7T9P - chains A and C of the 4 polymer chains in the assembly; structure by electron microscopy, 2.00 A resolution.

[Chain A]
Name: viral protein 1
Organism: enterovirus D68
Reference sequence: A0A097BW12 (A0A097BW12_HED68); residues 1-296 here correspond to UniProt positions 565-860 (UniProt number = residue number + 564)
Chain sequence (296 residues; each row starts with the number of its first residue):
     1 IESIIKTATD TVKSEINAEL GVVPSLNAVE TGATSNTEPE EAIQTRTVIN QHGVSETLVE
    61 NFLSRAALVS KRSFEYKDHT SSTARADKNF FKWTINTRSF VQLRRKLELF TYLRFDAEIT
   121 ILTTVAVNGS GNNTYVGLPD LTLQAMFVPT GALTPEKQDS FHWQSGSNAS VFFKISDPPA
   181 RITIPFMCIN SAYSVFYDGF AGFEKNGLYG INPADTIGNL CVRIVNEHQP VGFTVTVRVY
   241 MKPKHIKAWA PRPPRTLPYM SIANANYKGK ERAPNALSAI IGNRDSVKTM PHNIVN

[Chain C]
Name: viral protein 3
Organism: enterovirus D68
Reference sequence: A0A097BW12 (A0A097BW12_9ENTO); residues 1-247 here correspond to UniProt positions 318-564 (UniProt number = residue number + 317)
Chain sequence (247 residues; row label = number of the first residue in the row):
     1 GVPTYLLPGS GQFLTTDDHS SAPALPCFNP TPEMHIPGQV RNMLEVVQVE SMMEINNTES
    61 AVGMERLKVD ISALTDVDQL LFNIPLDIQL DGPLRNTLVG NISRYYTHWS GSLEMTFMFC
   121 GSFMAAGKLI LCYTPPGGSC PTTRETAMLG THIVWDFGLQ SSVTLIIPWI SGSHYRMFNN
   181 DAKSTNANVG YVTCFMQTNL IVPSESSDTC SLIGFIAAKD DFSLRLMRDS PDIGQLDHLH
   241 AAEAAYQ

[How chain A and chain C interact]
Pairs across the interface (211; chain A residue first):
  Glu2(A) - Arg41(C)  salt bridge
  Ala8(A) - Asp220(C)
  Ala8(A) - Asp221(C)
  Thr9(A) - Asp220(C)  hydrogen bond
  Thr9(A) - Asp221(C)  hydrogen bond (side chain-backbone)
  Ser25(A) - Ile153(C)
  Ser25(A) - Val163(C)
  Ser25(A) - Thr164(C)  hydrogen bond (backbone-backbone)
  Leu26(A) - Gln160(C)
  Leu26(A) - Ser162(C)
  Asn27(A) - Gln160(C)
  Asn27(A) - Ser161(C)
  Asn27(A) - Ser162(C)  hydrogen bond (backbone-backbone)
  Asn27(A) - Thr164(C)  hydrogen bond
  Val29(A) - Glu50(C)
  Val29(A) - Thr116(C)
  Val29(A) - Met118(C)  hydrophobic
  Val29(A) - Ser162(C)  hydrogen bond (backbone-side chain)
  Val29(A) - Phe215(C)  hydrophobic
  Glu30(A) - Met118(C)
  Glu30(A) - Ser161(C)  hydrogen bond
  Thr34(A) - Gln48(C)
  Thr34(A) - Val49(C)
  Thr34(A) - Glu50(C)  hydrogen bond (side chain-backbone)
  Thr34(A) - Glu114(C)
  Ser35(A) - Glu50(C)  hydrogen bond (backbone-side chain)
  Ser35(A) - Glu114(C)
  Ser35(A) - Thr116(C)
  Ser35(A) - Thr164(C)  hydrogen bond
  Ser35(A) - Lys219(C)
  Thr37(A) - Thr164(C)
  Thr37(A) - Ile166(C)
  Thr37(A) - Lys219(C)  hydrogen bond (backbone-side chain)
  Glu38(A) - Lys219(C)  salt bridge
  Pro39(A) - Ile166(C)  hydrophobic
  Ala42(A) - Ile166(C)  hydrophobic
  Ile43(A) - Thr151(C)
  Ile43(A) - Pro168(C)  hydrophobic
  His52(A) - Ser110(C)
  His52(A) - His174(C)  hydrogen bond
  His52(A) - Tyr175(C)
  His52(A) - Ser223(C)
  Gly53(A) - Ser223(C)
  Val54(A) - Asn42(C)  hydrogen bond (backbone-side chain)
  Val54(A) - Leu44(C)  hydrophobic
  Glu56(A) - Tyr106(C)  hydrogen bond (backbone-side chain)
  Glu56(A) - Arg225(C)
  Glu56(A) - Leu226(C)  hydrogen bond (side chain-backbone)
  Glu56(A) - Met227(C)  hydrogen bond (side chain-backbone)
  Thr57(A) - Asn42(C)  hydrogen bond
  Thr57(A) - Met43(C)  hydrogen bond (backbone-backbone)
  Thr57(A) - Leu44(C)
  Thr57(A) - Tyr106(C)
  Thr57(A) - Leu224(C)
  Leu58(A) - Arg41(C)
  Leu58(A) - Asn42(C)
  Val59(A) - Val40(C)
  Val59(A) - Arg41(C)  hydrogen bond (backbone-backbone)
  Val59(A) - Asn42(C)
  Val59(A) - Met43(C)  hydrophobic
  Asn61(A) - Met227(C)
  Phe62(A) - Met43(C)  hydrophobic
  Phe62(A) - Tyr106(C)
  Phe62(A) - Met227(C)  hydrophobic
  Arg65(A) - Thr15(C)
  Arg65(A) - Thr16(C)
  Arg65(A) - Met227(C)
  Ala66(A) - Phe13(C)  hydrophobic
  Ala66(A) - Thr15(C)  hydrogen bond (backbone-backbone)
  Ser70(A) - Tyr246(C)  hydrogen bond
  Lys71(A) - Tyr246(C)  hydrogen bond (backbone-side chain)
  Arg72(A) - Glu243(C)  salt bridge
  Arg72(A) - Tyr246(C)
  Arg72(A) - Gln247(C)
  Arg85(A) - Gln247(C)  hydrogen bond
  Lys92(A) - Ala245(C)  hydrogen bond (side chain-backbone)
  Lys92(A) - Tyr246(C)
  Lys92(A) - Gln247(C)  hydrogen bond (side chain-backbone)
  Trp93(A) - Ala245(C)
  Trp93(A) - Tyr246(C)
  Thr94(A) - Ala245(C)  hydrogen bond (backbone-backbone)
  Asn96(A) - Ala245(C)
  Arg98(A) - Leu239(C)
  Ser99(A) - Gln235(C)  hydrogen bond (backbone-side chain)
  Ser99(A) - Leu239(C)
  Phe100(A) - Gln235(C)
  Val101(A) - Ile233(C)  hydrophobic
  Val101(A) - Gly234(C)
  Val101(A) - Gln235(C)  hydrogen bond (backbone-side chain)
  Gln102(A) - Asp229(C)
  Gln102(A) - Ser230(C)  hydrogen bond (side chain-backbone)
  Gln102(A) - Ile233(C)  hydrogen bond (side chain-backbone)
  Arg104(A) - Leu239(C)
  Arg105(A) - Asn101(C)
  Arg105(A) - Tyr105(C)  hydrogen bond
  Arg105(A) - Ser230(C)
  Arg105(A) - Asp232(C)
  Arg105(A) - Ile233(C)
  Lys106(A) - Tyr105(C)
  Phe110(A) - Val40(C)  hydrophobic
  Phe110(A) - Met43(C)  hydrophobic
  Tyr112(A) - Ile36(C)  hydrophobic
  Arg114(A) - Pro30(C)
  Arg114(A) - Thr31(C)  hydrogen bond (side chain-backbone)
  Arg114(A) - Glu33(C)  salt bridge
  Glu118(A) - His19(C)
  Glu118(A) - Ser21(C)  hydrogen bond
  Thr120(A) - Phe13(C)
  Ala169(A) - Ala24(C)
  Pro178(A) - Gly11(C)
  Pro179(A) - Phe13(C)  hydrophobic
  Arg181(A) - Phe13(C)
  Arg181(A) - Asp17(C)  salt bridge
  Arg181(A) - Ser21(C)
  Ile182(A) - Ser21(C)
  Ile182(A) - Ala22(C)
  Ile182(A) - Ala24(C)  hydrophobic
  Thr183(A) - Ser21(C)  hydrogen bond
  Thr183(A) - Ala22(C)  hydrogen bond (backbone-backbone)
  Thr183(A) - Pro23(C)
  Thr183(A) - Ala24(C)  hydrogen bond (backbone-backbone)
  Pro185(A) - Leu25(C)
  Pro185(A) - Phe28(C)  hydrophobic
  Phe186(A) - Phe28(C)
  Phe186(A) - Pro30(C)
  Met187(A) - Phe28(C)  hydrophobic
  Cys188(A) - Thr31(C)  hydrogen bond (backbone-side chain)
  Ile189(A) - Thr31(C)
  Asn190(A) - Thr31(C)
  Ser191(A) - Thr31(C)
  Ser191(A) - Pro32(C)  hydrogen bond (side chain-backbone)
  Ser191(A) - Glu33(C)
  Ser191(A) - Met34(C)  hydrogen bond (side chain-backbone)
  Tyr240(A) - Phe13(C)  hydrophobic
  Lys242(A) - Asp17(C)  hydrogen bond (side chain-backbone)
  Lys242(A) - Asp18(C)
  Lys247(A) - Glu33(C)
  Lys247(A) - Gln39(C)  hydrogen bond
  Ala248(A) - Gln39(C)
  Ala248(A) - Val40(C)  hydrogen bond (backbone-backbone)
  Trp249(A) - Ile36(C)  hydrogen bond (side chain-backbone)
  Trp249(A) - Pro37(C)
  Trp249(A) - Gly38(C)
  Trp249(A) - Gln39(C)
  Ala250(A) - Gly38(C)  hydrogen bond (backbone-backbone)
  Pro251(A) - Val46(C)  hydrophobic
  Pro254(A) - Asn101(C)
  Thr256(A) - Asn96(C)
  Tyr259(A) - Ile233(C)  hydrophobic
  Tyr259(A) - Leu239(C)
  Met260(A) - Leu239(C)
  Met260(A) - His240(C)  hydrogen bond (backbone-backbone)
  Ser261(A) - His240(C)  hydrogen bond (side chain-backbone)
  Ile262(A) - Leu239(C)  hydrophobic
  Ile262(A) - His240(C)  hydrogen bond (backbone-backbone)
  Ile262(A) - Ala241(C)
  Ile262(A) - Ala242(C)  hydrophobic
  Pro274(A) - Asp91(C)
  Pro274(A) - Arg95(C)
  Asn275(A) - Arg95(C)  hydrogen bond
  Ser278(A) - Val62(C)
  Ser278(A) - Gly63(C)  hydrogen bond (backbone-backbone)
  Ser278(A) - Arg66(C)
  Ala279(A) - Arg66(C)
  Ile280(A) - Glu54(C)
  Ile280(A) - Arg95(C)  hydrogen bond (backbone-side chain)
  Ile280(A) - Asn96(C)
  Ile281(A) - Glu54(C)  hydrogen bond (backbone-side chain)
  Ile281(A) - Asn57(C)
  Ile281(A) - Arg66(C)  hydrogen bond (backbone-side chain)
  Ile281(A) - Asp91(C)
  Ile281(A) - Gly92(C)
  Ile281(A) - Arg95(C)
  Ile281(A) - Asn96(C)
  Gly282(A) - Asn57(C)  hydrogen bond (backbone-side chain)
  Gly282(A) - Asp91(C)  hydrogen bond (backbone-side chain)
  Asn283(A) - Asn57(C)
  Asn283(A) - Thr58(C)
  Asn283(A) - Glu59(C)
  Asn283(A) - Arg66(C)  hydrogen bond
  Arg284(A) - Ile55(C)  hydrogen bond (side chain-backbone)
  Arg284(A) - Asn57(C)  hydrogen bond (backbone-backbone)
  Arg284(A) - Thr58(C)
  Arg284(A) - Asn83(C)  hydrogen bond
  Ser286(A) - Thr58(C)
  Val287(A) - Ile55(C)
  Val287(A) - Asn56(C)
  Val287(A) - Thr58(C)
  Val287(A) - Leu81(C)
  Val287(A) - Phe82(C)
  Val287(A) - Asn83(C)  hydrogen bond (backbone-backbone)
  Lys288(A) - Leu80(C)
  Lys288(A) - Leu81(C)
  Lys288(A) - Asn83(C)  hydrogen bond (backbone-side chain)
  Thr289(A) - Asn83(C)
  Met290(A) - Ile84(C)
  Met290(A) - Pro85(C)  hydrophobic
  Met290(A) - Cys140(C)  hydrophobic
  Met290(A) - Tyr191(C)  hydrophobic
  His292(A) - Leu90(C)
  His292(A) - Ala182(C)
  His292(A) - Lys183(C)
  Asn293(A) - Ser139(C)
  Asn293(A) - Cys140(C)  hydrogen bond (side chain-backbone)
  Asn293(A) - Lys183(C)
  Asn293(A) - Tyr191(C)  hydrogen bond
  Ile294(A) - Gly138(C)
  Ile294(A) - Ser139(C)  hydrogen bond (backbone-side chain)
  Ile294(A) - Lys183(C)
  Ile294(A) - Tyr191(C)  hydrogen bond (backbone-side chain)
  Val295(A) - Ser139(C)
Interface residues without a listed pair, chain A (105 interface residues in all): Ala28, Asn36, Asn50, Phe91, Leu109, Leu122, Phe147, Ala192, Lys244, Arg255, Leu257, Asp285, Pro291, Asn296
Interface residues without a listed pair, chain C (108 interface residues in all): Ser20, Ala61, Pro93, Ile102, Ser112, Gly137, Trp155, Asn188, Ala217, Phe222

[In short]
The interface between chain A and chain C involves 105 residues on one side and 108 on the other, with 64
hydrogen bonds and 5 salt bridges. Polar contacts include Glu2(A)-Arg41(C), Glu38(A)-Lys219(C) and
Arg72(A)-Glu243(C).
Chain A is viral protein 1 and chain C is viral protein 3, both from enterovirus D68; the structure, Cryo-EM
structure of Human Enterovirus D68 US/MO/14-18947 strain native virion, was determined by electron microscopy.
